2Y8Q - chains A and B of the 3 polymer chains in the assembly; structure by X-ray diffraction, 2.80 A resolution.

== Chain A ==
Protein: 5'-amp-activated protein kinase catalytic subunit alpha-1
From: Rattus norvegicus
Notes: EC 2.7.11.1
Reference sequence: P54645 (AAPK1_RAT); residues 396-544 here correspond to UniProt positions 407-555 (UniProt number = residue number + 11)
Amino-acid sequence (173 residues; each row starts with the number of its first residue):
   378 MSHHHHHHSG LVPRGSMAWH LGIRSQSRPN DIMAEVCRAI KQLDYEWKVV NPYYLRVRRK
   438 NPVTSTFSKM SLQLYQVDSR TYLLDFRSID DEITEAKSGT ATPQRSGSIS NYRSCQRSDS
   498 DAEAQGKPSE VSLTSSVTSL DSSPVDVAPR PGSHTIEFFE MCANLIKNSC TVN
Not modelled in the structure: 378-392, 470-523
Sequence notes: expression tag (378-395, 545-550)
UniProt features mapped onto this chain:
  - modified residue: Ser456 (Phosphoserine), Ser475 (Phosphoserine), Thr477 (Phosphothreonine), Thr479 (Phosphothreonine), Ser485 (Phosphoserine), Ser497 (Phosphoserine), Ser513 (Phosphoserine), Ser516 (Phosphoserine)

== Chain B ==
Protein: 5'-amp-activated protein kinase subunit beta-2
From: Homo sapiens
Reference sequence: O43741 (AAKB2_HUMAN); aligned to UniProt positions 187-270 over residues 187-270 (the alignment contains insertions or deletions, so no single offset holds)
Amino-acid sequence (87 residues; numbered 186 to 272; the number before each row is that of its first residue):
   186 MGPYGQEMYA FRSEERFKSP PILPPHLLQV ILNKDTNISC DPALLPEPNH VMLNHLYALS
   246 IKDSVMVLSA THRYKKKYVT TLLYKPI
Not modelled in the structure: 186-189, 221-232
Sequence notes: expression tag (186)

== How chain A and chain B interact ==
Contacting residue pairs - 70 pairs, chain A then chain B:
  Ser393(A) with Asn218(B); Leu244(B)
  Met394(A) with Ile216(B); Leu217(B); Asn218(B), hydrogen bond (backbone-backbone); Lys219(B)
  Ala395(A) with Ile216(B); Leu244(B)
  Trp396(A) with Gln214(B); Val215(B); Ile216(B), hydrogen bond (backbone-backbone); Asn218(B); Ala243(B); Leu244(B), hydrophobic; Val252(B), hydrophobic; Ser254(B); Leu267(B), hydrophobic
  His397(A) with Gln214(B); Tyr242(B); Ala243(B), hydrogen bond (backbone-backbone); Ser245(B)
  Leu398(A) with Leu213(B); Gln214(B), hydrogen bond (backbone-backbone); Leu241(B); Tyr242(B)
  Gly399(A) with Leu241(B), hydrogen bond (backbone-backbone)
  Asn428(A) with Phe202(B)
  Pro429(A) with Phe202(B)
  Tyr430(A) with Phe202(B), hydrogen bond (side chain-backbone); Lys203(B); Ser204(B); Pro205(B)
  Gln450(A) with Pro206(B)
  Leu451(A) with Pro205(B), hydrophobic; Pro206(B)
  Tyr452(A) with Pro205(B); Pro206(B); Ile207(B); Leu208(B), hydrophobic
  Gln453(A) with Ser204(B); Pro205(B); Pro206(B), hydrogen bond (backbone-backbone); Ile207(B); Leu208(B), hydrogen bond (backbone-backbone)
  Val454(A) with Leu208(B), hydrophobic; Gln214(B)
  Tyr459(A) with Pro205(B), hydrophobic
  Asp462(A) with His240(B), salt bridge
  Phe463(A) with Asn239(B); His240(B); Leu241(B), hydrogen bond (backbone-backbone)
  Arg464(A) with Asn239(B); His240(B)
  Ser465(A) with Asn239(B), hydrogen bond (backbone-backbone); His257(B), hydrogen bond
  Asp467(A) with Asn239(B), hydrogen bond
  Thr532(A) with His257(B); Thr266(B)
  Phe535(A) with Asn239(B)
  Phe536(A) with Leu241(B), hydrophobic; Leu253(B); Ser254(B); Ala255(B); Thr266(B); Leu268(B), hydrophobic
  Glu537(A) with Lys270(B)
  Cys539(A) with Leu241(B), hydrophobic
  Ala540(A) with Met251(B), hydrophobic; Lys270(B)
  Lys544(A) with Ile272(B)
Interface residues without a listed pair, chain A (32 interface residues in all): Arg401, Pro406, Leu460, Ile533
Interface residues without a listed pair, chain B (36 interface residues in all): Pro210, Leu212, Leu238, Tyr269

== Overview ==
Chain A and chain B form an interface of 32 and 36 residues respectively; the contacts include 12 hydrogen
bonds and 1 salt bridge. Among the polar pairs are Asp462(A)-His240(B), Tyr430(A)-Phe202(B) and
Ser465(A)-His257(B).
Chain A is 5'-amp-activated protein kinase catalytic subunit alpha-1 (Rattus norvegicus) and chain B is
5'-amp-activated protein kinase subunit beta-2 (Homo sapiens); the structure, Structure of the regulatory
fragment of mammalian AMPK in complex with one ADP, was determined by X-ray diffraction together with 4CFH and
2Y8L from the same study.
